PDB entry 7UPK | electron microscopy, 2.80 A resolution | chains C and F of the 9 polymer chains in the assembly

# Chain C
Protein: Fab 1A9 heavy chain
From: Mus musculus
Notes: antibody fragment or engineered binder
Amino-acid sequence (116 residues; row label = number of the first residue in the row; note: 1 number in that range is skipped by the numbering (no residue carries it; nothing is unmodelled there); a row labelled like 82A-82C holds insertion residues (82A, then the next letters in order)):
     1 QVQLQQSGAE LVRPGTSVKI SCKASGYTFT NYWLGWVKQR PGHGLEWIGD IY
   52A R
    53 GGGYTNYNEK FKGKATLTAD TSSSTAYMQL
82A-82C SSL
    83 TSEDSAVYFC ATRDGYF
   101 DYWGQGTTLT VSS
Cystine bridges: Cys-22/Cys-92

# Chain F
Protein: Fab 1A9 light chain
From: Mus musculus
Notes: antibody fragment or engineered binder
Amino-acid sequence (107 residues; numbered 1 to 107; the number before each row is that of its first residue):
     1 DIQMTQSSSS FSVSLGDRTT ITCKASEDIY NRLAWFQQKP GNAPRLLISG ATSLETGVPS
    61 RFSGSGSGKD YTLSITSLQT EDVATYYCQQ YWSSPWTFGG GTKLEIK
Cystine bridges: Cys-23/Cys-88

# How chain C and chain F interact
Residue-residue contacts (29; chain C residue first):
  Gln-39(C) / Gln-38(F)  hydrogen bond
  Gln-39(C) / Tyr-87(F)
  Leu-45(C) / Pro-44(F)  hydrophobic
  Leu-45(C) / Tyr-87(F)  hydrophobic
  Leu-45(C) / Phe-98(F)
  Trp-47(C) / Ser-94(F)
  Trp-47(C) / Pro-95(F)  hydrophobic
  Trp-47(C) / Trp-96(F)
  Asp-50(C) / Trp-96(F)
  Phe-91(C) / Gln-38(F)
  Phe-91(C) / Ala-43(F)  hydrophobic
  Arg-95(C) / Trp-96(F)
  Gly-97(C) / Gln-89(F)  hydrogen bond (backbone-side chain)
  Gly-97(C) / Tyr-91(F)
  Tyr-98(C) / Ala-34(F)  hydrophobic
  Tyr-98(C) / Leu-46(F)  hydrophobic
  Tyr-98(C) / Ser-49(F)
  Tyr-98(C) / Gln-89(F)
  Tyr-98(C) / Tyr-91(F)  hydrophobic
  Phe-99(C) / Phe-36(F)
  Phe-99(C) / Gln-89(F)  hydrogen bond (backbone-side chain)
  Phe-99(C) / Phe-98(F)  hydrophobic
  Asp-101(C) / Leu-46(F)
  Asp-101(C) / Glu-55(F)
  Trp-103(C) / Phe-36(F)
  Trp-103(C) / Ala-43(F)  hydrophobic
  Trp-103(C) / Pro-44(F)
  Trp-103(C) / Phe-98(F)  hydrophobic
  Gly-104(C) / Ala-43(F)
Interface residues without a listed pair, chain C (15 interface residues in all): Val-37, Gly-44, Asn-58
Interface residues without a listed pair, chain F (18 interface residues in all): Asn-42, Gly-99, Gly-100

# In short
15 residues of chain C face 18 of chain F across their interface, with 3 hydrogen bonds. Among the polar pairs
are Gln-39(C)/Gln-38(F), Gly-97(C)/Gln-89(F) and Phe-99(C)/Gln-89(F).
Here chain C is Fab 1A9 heavy chain and chain F is Fab 1A9 light chain, both from Mus musculus. Entry 7UPK
(Prefusion-stabilized Nipah virus fusion protein complexed with Fab 1A9) was determined by electron microscopy
together with 7UOP, 7UP9, 7UPA and 7UPB from the same study.
